1BHX - chains B and E of the 4 polymer chains in the assembly; structure by X-ray diffraction, 2.30 A resolution.

# Chain B
Molecule: Alpha thrombin
From: Homo sapiens
Notes: EC 3.4.21.5
UniProt: P00734 (THRB_HUMAN); the construct lacks a stretch of the UniProt sequence, so the offset changes along the chain: 16-36 = UniProt 364-384; 37-60 = UniProt 386-409; 61-77 = UniProt 419-435; 78-97 = UniProt 437-456; 2 more segments
Amino-acid sequence (147 residues; row label = number of the first residue in the row; a row labelled like 60A-60I holds insertion residues (60A, then the next letters in order)):
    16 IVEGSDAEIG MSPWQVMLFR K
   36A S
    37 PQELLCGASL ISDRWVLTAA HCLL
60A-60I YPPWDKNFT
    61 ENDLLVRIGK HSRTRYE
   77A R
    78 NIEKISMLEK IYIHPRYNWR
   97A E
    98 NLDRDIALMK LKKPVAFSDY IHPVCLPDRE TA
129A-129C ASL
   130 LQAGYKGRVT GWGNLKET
Cystine bridges: Cys42-Cys58
Small-molecule neighbours: R56 (5-oxo-6-phenylmethanesulfonylamino-hexahydro-thiazolo[3,2-a]pyridine-3-carboxylic acid (3-guanidino-propyl)-amide): His57, Tyr60A, Trp60D, Glu97A, Asn98, Leu99
Curated features (UniProtKB/Swiss-Prot):
  - active site (Charge relay system): His57, Asp102
  - glycosylation: Asn60G (N-linked (GlcNAc...) (complex) asparagine)

# Chain E
Molecule: Alpha thrombin
From: Homo sapiens
Notes: EC 3.4.21.5
Amino-acid sequence (5 residues; numbered 55 to 59; the number before each row is that of its first residue):
    55 DFEEI

# Interface between chain B and chain E
Residue-residue contacts (13; chain B residue first):
  Phe34(B) with Phe56(E), hydrophobic
  Gln38(B) with Ile59(E)
  Leu40(B) with Phe56(E), hydrophobic
  Leu65(B) with Ile59(E), hydrophobic
  Arg67(B) with Ile59(E)
  Arg73(B) with Asp55(E), salt bridge; Phe56(E)
  Thr74(B) with Asp55(E); Phe56(E); Glu57(E), hydrogen bond (backbone-backbone)
  Arg75(B) with Glu57(E)
  Tyr76(B) with Glu57(E), hydrogen bond (backbone-side chain); Glu58(E)
Other interface residues (no listed pair), chain B (12 interface residues in all): Met32, Glu39, Ile82

# In short
12 residues of chain B face 5 of chain E across their interface, with 2 hydrogen bonds and 1 salt bridge.
Among the polar pairs are Arg73(B)-Asp55(E), Tyr76(B)-Glu57(E) and Thr74(B)-Glu57(E). Bound to chain B:
compound R56.
Here chain B is Alpha thrombin and chain E is Alpha thrombin, both from Homo sapiens. Entry 1BHX (X-ray
structure of the complex of human alpha thrombin with the inhibitor sdz 229-357) was determined by X-ray
diffraction.
